PDB entry 2XOM | X-ray diffraction, 0.95 A resolution | chain A

== Chain A ==
Name: Arabinogalactan endo-1,4-beta-galactosidase
Organism: Thermotoga maritima
Notes: fragment: carbohydrate-binding modules, residues 461-606
Reference sequence: Q9X0S8 (Q9X0S8_THEMA); residues 21-166 here correspond to UniProt positions 461-606 (UniProt number = residue number + 440)
Amino-acid sequence (152 residues; numbered 15 to 166; the number before each row is that of its first residue):
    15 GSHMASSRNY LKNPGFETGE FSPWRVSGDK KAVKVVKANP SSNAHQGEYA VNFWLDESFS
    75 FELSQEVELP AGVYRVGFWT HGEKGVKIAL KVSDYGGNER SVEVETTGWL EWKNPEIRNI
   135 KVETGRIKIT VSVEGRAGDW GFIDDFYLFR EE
Unresolved in the structure: 15-20, 166
Differences from the reference sequence: expression tag (15-20)
Bound ions: Ca2+: Gly29, Glu31, Gln60, Tyr63, Asp158

== Overview ==
The Ca2+ site is built by Gly29, Glu31, Gln60, Tyr63 and Asp158.
Chain A is Arabinogalactan endo-1,4-beta-galactosidase (Thermotoga maritima); the structure, Atomic resolution
structure of TmCBM61 in complex with beta-1,4- galactotriose, was determined by X-ray diffraction, deposited
together with 2XON.
